Entry 7PF5 (electron microscopy, 3.80 A resolution); this record covers chains e and J of the 11 polymer chains in the assembly.

[Chain e]
Protein: Histone H3.2
Organism: Homo sapiens
UniProt: Q71DI3 (H32_HUMAN); residues 0-135 here correspond to UniProt positions 1-136 (UniProt number = residue number + 1)
Amino-acid sequence (136 residues; numbered 0 to 135; the number before each row is that of its first residue; numbering starts at 0):
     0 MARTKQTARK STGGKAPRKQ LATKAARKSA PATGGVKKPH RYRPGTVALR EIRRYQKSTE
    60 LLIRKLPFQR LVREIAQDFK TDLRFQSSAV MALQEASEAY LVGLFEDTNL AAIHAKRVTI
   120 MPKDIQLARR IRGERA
Disordered / not traced: 0-36, 134-135
Differences from the reference sequence: engineered mutation Ala110 (Cys111 in Q71DI3)
Curated features (UniProtKB/Swiss-Prot):
  - modified residue: Arg2 (Asymmetric dimethylarginine), Thr3 (Phosphothreonine), Lys4 (Allysine), Gln5 (5-glutamyl dopamine), Thr6 (Phosphothreonine), Arg8 (Citrulline), Lys9 (N6,N6,N6-trimethyllysine), Ser10 (ADP-ribosylserine), Thr11 (Phosphothreonine), Lys14 (N6-(2-hydroxyisobutyryl)lysine), Arg17 (Asymmetric dimethylarginine), Lys18 (N6-(2-hydroxyisobutyryl)lysine), Lys23 (N6-(2-hydroxyisobutyryl)lysine), Arg26 (Citrulline), Lys27 (N6,N6,N6-trimethyllysine), Ser28 (ADP-ribosylserine), Lys36 (N6,N6,N6-trimethyllysine), Lys37 (N6-methyllysine), Tyr41 (Phosphotyrosine), Lys56 (N6,N6,N6-trimethyllysine) and 8 more in UniProt
  - lipidation: Lys18 (N6-decanoyllysine)

[Chain J]
Molecule: 167-nt DNA strand
Organism: synthetic construct
Sequence (167 nucleotides; numbered 385 to 551; the number before each row is that of its first residue):
   385 TACTTACATG ACAGGATGTA TATATCTGAC ACGTGCCTGG AGACTAGGGA GTAATCCCCT
   445 TGGCGGTTAA AACGCGGGGG ACAGCGCGTA CGTGCGTTTA AGCGGTGCTA GAGCTGTCTA
   505 CGACCAATTG AGCGGCCTCG GCACCGGGAT TCTCCAGGCG GCCAGTG

[How chain e and chain J interact]
Residue-residue contacts (23):
  Lys37(e) - DA540(J)  salt bridge to the phosphate
  Arg40(e) - DG460(J)  base contact
  Arg40(e) - DC538(J)  sugar contact
  Arg42(e) - DG463(J)  salt bridge to the phosphate
  Arg42(e) - DC538(J)  salt bridge to the phosphate
  Thr45(e) - DC538(J)  hydrogen bond to the phosphate
  Arg63(e) - DA454(J)  phosphate contact
  Arg63(e) - DA455(J)  salt bridge to the phosphate
  Gln68(e) - DT445(J)  phosphate contact
  Arg72(e) - DT445(J)  salt bridge to the phosphate
  Arg83(e) - DT445(J)  phosphate contact
  Phe84(e) - DT444(J)  phosphate contact
  Phe84(e) - DT445(J)  hydrogen bond to the phosphate
  Gln85(e) - DT444(J)  phosphate contact
  Arg116(e) - DA465(J)  phosphate contact
  Arg116(e) - DC466(J)  salt bridge to the phosphate
  Val117(e) - DG464(J)  phosphate contact
  Val117(e) - DA465(J)  hydrogen bond to the phosphate
  Thr118(e) - DG464(J)  hydrogen bond to the phosphate
  Thr118(e) - DA465(J)  hydrogen bond to the phosphate
  Met120(e) - DA465(J)  phosphate contact
  Met120(e) - DC466(J)  phosphate contact
  Lys122(e) - DC466(J)  salt bridge to the phosphate
Interface residues without a listed pair, chain e (19 interface residues in all): Tyr41, Pro43, Ser86, Lys115
Interface residues without a listed pair, chain J (14 interface residues in all): DG462, DT537, DC539

[Overview]
19 residues of chain e and 14 residues of chain J are in contact; the contacts include 5 hydrogen bonds and 7
salt bridges. Polar pairs include Thr45(e)-DC538(J), Phe84(e)-DT445(J) and Val117(e)-DA465(J).
Here chain e is Histone H3.2 (Homo sapiens) and chain J is a 167-nt DNA strand (synthetic construct). Entry
7PF5 (Nucleosome 2 of the 4x187 nucleosome array containing H1) was determined by electron microscopy,
deposited together with 7PET, 7PEU, 7PEV, 7PEW, 7PEX, 7PEY and 16 further entries.
